Entry 8U32 (X-ray diffraction, 2.51 A resolution); this record covers chains A and B of the 3 polymer chains in the assembly.

== Chain A ==
Molecule: Programmed cell death protein 1
Source organism: Homo sapiens
UniProt: Q15116 (PDCD1_HUMAN); residues 25-146 here = UniProt positions 25-146
Amino-acid sequence (140 residues; numbered 10 to 149; the number before each row is that of its first residue):
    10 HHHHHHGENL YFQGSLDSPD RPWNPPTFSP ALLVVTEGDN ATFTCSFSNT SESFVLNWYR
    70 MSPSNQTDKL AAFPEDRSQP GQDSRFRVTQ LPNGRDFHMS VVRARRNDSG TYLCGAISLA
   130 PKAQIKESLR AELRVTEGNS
Disordered / not traced: 10-30, 85-92, 145-149
Construct notes: expression tag (10-24, 147-149); engineered mutation Ser93 (Cys in Q15116)
Disulfides: Cys54-Cys123

== Chain B ==
Molecule: Fab light chain
Source organism: Homo sapiens
Notes: antibody fragment or engineered binder
Amino-acid sequence (218 residues; numbered 1 to 218; the number before each row is that of its first residue):
     1 AAQLTQSPSS LSASVGDRVT ITCQSSQSVY NNNDLAWYQQ KPGKPPKLLI YTPSSLTSGV
    61 PSRFSGSGSG TDFTLTISSL QPEDFATYYC LGGYDDDSDN AFGGGTKVEI KRTVAAPSVF
   121 IFPPSDEQLK SGTASVVCLL NNFYPREAKV QWKVDNALQS GNSQESVTEQ DSKDSTYSLS
   181 STLTLSKADY EKHKVYACEV THQGLSSPVT KSFNRGEC
Disulfides: Cys23-Cys90, Cys138-Cys198

== Chain A / chain B interface ==
Pairs across the interface - 14 pairs, chain A then chain B:
  Pro31(A) - Asn31(B)  hydrogen bond (backbone-side chain)
  Trp32(A) - Tyr30(B)  hydrophobic
  Trp32(A) - Asn31(B)
  Trp32(A) - Asn33(B)  hydrogen bond
  Trp32(A) - Pro53(B)  hydrophobic
  Pro130(A) - Asp95(B)
  Lys131(A) - Tyr30(B)
  Lys131(A) - Asp34(B)  salt bridge
  Lys131(A) - Gly93(B)
  Lys131(A) - Tyr94(B)  hydrogen bond (side chain-backbone)
  Lys131(A) - Asp95(B)
  Lys131(A) - Asp97(B)  salt bridge
  Ala132(A) - Asp97(B)  hydrogen bond (backbone-side chain)
  Gln133(A) - Tyr30(B)  hydrogen bond
Also at the interface, not in a pair above, chain B (10 interface residues in all): Asn100

== Summary ==
The interface between chain A and chain B involves 6 residues on one side and 10 on the other, with 5 hydrogen
bonds and 2 salt bridges. Polar contacts include Lys131(A)-Asp34(B), Lys131(A)-Asp97(B) and Pro31(A)-Asn31(B).
Chain A is Programmed cell death protein 1 and chain B is Fab light chain, both from Homo sapiens; the
structure, Crystal structure of PD-1 in complex with a Fab, was determined by X-ray diffraction, deposited
together with 8U31.
